9DUL - chains A and H of the 21 polymer chains in the assembly; structure by electron microscopy, 2.56 A resolution.

[Chain A]
Molecule: 16S rRNA
Source organism: Escherichia coli
Sequence (1533 nucleotides; numbered 2 to 1534; the number before each row is that of its first residue):
     2 AAUUGAAGAGUUUGAUCAUGGCUCAGAUUGAACGCUGGCGGCAGGCCUAA
    52 CACAUGCAAGUCGAACGGUAACAGGAAGAAGCUUGCUUCUUUGCUGACGA
   102 GUGGCGGACGGGUGAGUAAUGUCUGGGAAACUGCCUGAUGGAGGGGGAUA
   152 ACUACUGGAAACGGUAGCUAAUACCGCAUAACGUCGCAAGACCAAAGAGG
   202 GGGACCUUCGGGCCUCUUGCCAUCGGAUGUGCCCAGAUGGGAUUAGCUAG
   252 UAGGUGGGGUAACGGCUCACCUAGGCGACGAUCCCUAGCUGGUCUGAGAG
   302 GAUGACCAGCCACACUGGAACUGAGACACGGUCCAGACUCCUACGGGAGG
   352 CAGCAGUGGGGAAUAUUGCACAAUGGGCGCAAGCCUGAUGCAGCCAUGCC
   402 GCGUGUAUGAAGAAGGCCUUCGGGUUGUAAAGUACUUUCAGCGGGGAGGA
   452 AGGGAGUAAAGUUAAUACCUUUGCUCAUUGACGUUACCCGCAGAAGAAGC
   502 ACCGGCUAACUCCGUGCCAGCAGCCXCGGUAAUACGGAGGGUGCAAGCGU
   552 UAAUCGGAAUUACUGGGCGUAAAGCGCACGCAGGCGGUUUGUUAAGUCAG
   602 AUGUGAAAUCCCCGGGCUCAACCUGGGAACUGCAUCUGAUACUGGCAAGC
   652 UUGAGUCUCGUAGAGGGGGGUAGAAUUCCAGGUGUAGCGGUGAAAUGCGU
   702 AGAGAUCUGGAGGAAUACCGGUGGCGAAGGCGGCCCCCUGGACGAAGACU
   752 GACGCUCAGGUGCGAAAGCGUGGGGAGCAAACAGGAUUAGAUACCCUGGU
   802 AGUCCACGCCGUAAACGAUGUCGACUUGGAGGUUGUGCCCUUGAGGCGUG
   852 GCUUCCGGAGCUAACGCGUUAAGUCGACCGCCUGGGGAGUACGGCCGCAA
   902 GGUUAAAACUCAAAUGAAUUGACGGGGGCCCGCACAAGCGGUGGAGCAUG
   952 UGGUUUAAUUCGAUCXAACGCGAAGAACCUUACCUGGUCUUGACAUCCAC
  1002 GGAAGUUUUCAGAGAUGAGAAUGUGCCUUCGGGAACCGUGAGACAGGUGC
  1052 UGCAUGGCUGUCGUCAGCUCGUGUUGUGAAAUGUUGGGUUAAGUCCCGCA
  1102 ACGAGCGCAACCCUUAUCCUUUGUUGCCAGCGGUCCGGCCGGGAACUCAA
  1152 AGGAGACUGCCAGUGAUAAACUGGAGGAAGGUGGGGAUGACGUCAAGUCA
  1202 UCAUGGCCCUUACGACCAGGGCUACACACGUGCUACAAUGGCGCAUACAA
  1252 AGAGAAGCGACCUCGCGAGAGCAAGCGGACCUCAUAAAGUGCGUCGUAGU
  1302 CCGGAUUGGAGUCUGCAACUCGACUCCAUGAAGUCGGAAUCGCUAGUAAU
  1352 CGUGGAUCAGAAUGCCACGGUGAAUACGUUCCCGGGCCUUGUACACACCG
  1402 CCCGUXACACCAUGGGAGUGGGUUGCAAAAGAAGUAGGUAGCUUAACCUU
  1452 CGGGAGGGCGCUUACCACUUUGUGAUUCAUGACUGGGGUGAAGUCGUAAC
  1502 AAGGUAACCGUAGGGGAACCUGCGGUUGGAUCA
Disordered / not traced: 205-213, 841-845, 1207, 1516
Sequence notes: conflict C966 (G493406 in 2852408577)
Modified / non-standard residues: PSU (pseudouridine-5'-monophosphate) at position 516, G7M (N7-methyl-guanosine-5'-monophosphate) at position 527, 5MC (5-methylcytidine-5'-monophosphate) at position 967, 4OC (4n,o2'-methylcytidine-5'-monophosphate) at position 1402, 5MC (5-methylcytidine-5'-monophosphate) at position 1407, UR3 (3-methyluridine-5'-monophoshate) at position 1498, MA6 (6N-dimethyladenosine-5'-monophoshate) at position 1518, MA6 (6N-dimethyladenosine-5'-monophoshate) at position 1519

[Chain H]
Name: Small ribosomal subunit protein uS8
Source organism: Escherichia coli
UniProt: C3SR12 (C3SR12_ECOLX); residues 1-130 here = UniProt positions 1-130
Sequence (130 residues; each row starts with the number of its first residue):
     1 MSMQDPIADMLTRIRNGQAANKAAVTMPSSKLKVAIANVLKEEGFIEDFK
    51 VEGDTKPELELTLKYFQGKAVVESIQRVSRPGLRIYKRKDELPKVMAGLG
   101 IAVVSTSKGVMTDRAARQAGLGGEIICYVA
Disordered / not traced: 1

[Chain A / chain H interface]
Contacting residue pairs - 76 pairs, chain A then chain H:
  C586(A) - Gln4(H)  hydrogen bond to the sugar
  C586(A) - Pro81(H)  phosphate contact
  G587(A) - Gln4(H)  sugar contact
  G587(A) - Pro81(H)  phosphate contact
  G587(A) - Arg84(H)  salt bridge to the phosphate
  G588(A) - Met3(H)  sugar contact
  G588(A) - Pro6(H)  phosphate contact
  U589(A) - Pro6(H)  phosphate contact
  U589(A) - Ser29(H)  sugar contact
  U589(A) - Ser30(H)  phosphate contact
  U590(A) - Ser30(H)  phosphate contact
  U590(A) - Lys31(H)  hydrogen bond to the phosphate
  U591(A) - Lys31(H)  salt bridge to the phosphate
  G597(A) - Tyr86(H)  hydrogen bond to the base
  U598(A) - Tyr86(H)  sugar contact
  C599(A) - Lys87(H)  sugar contact
  C599(A) - Arg88(H)  phosphate contact
  C599(A) - Lys89(H)  phosphate contact
  C599(A) - Gly122(H)  hydrogen bond to the phosphate
  C599(A) - Gly123(H)  sugar contact
  A600(A) - Arg88(H)  phosphate contact
  A600(A) - Lys89(H)  hydrogen bond to the phosphate
  A600(A) - Gly120(H)  sugar contact
  G601(A) - Lys89(H)  salt bridge to the phosphate
  U632(A) - Arg88(H)  phosphate contact
  G633(A) - Arg88(H)  salt bridge to the phosphate
  A640(A) - Ser107(H)  hydrogen bond to the sugar
  A640(A) - Lys108(H)  sugar contact
  U641(A) - Ser107(H)  sugar contact
  A642(A) - Ser105(H)  hydrogen bond to the base
  A642(A) - Thr106(H)  base contact
  A642(A) - Ser107(H)  base contact
  A642(A) - Gly109(H)  sugar contact
  A642(A) - Val110(H)  sugar contact
  C643(A) - Lys31(H)  salt bridge to the phosphate
  C643(A) - Arg84(H)  sugar contact
  C643(A) - Ser105(H)  hydrogen bond to the sugar
  C643(A) - Glu124(H)  hydrogen bond to the sugar
  U644(A) - Arg84(H)  sugar contact
  C651(A) - Thr55(H)  sugar contact
  U653(A) - Thr55(H)  base contact
  U653(A) - Lys56(H)  salt bridge to the phosphate
  G755(A) - Gln4(H)  base contact
  C756(A) - Ser2(H)  hydrogen bond to the sugar
  C756(A) - Gln4(H)  base contact
  C823(A) - Ser2(H)  hydrogen bond to the sugar
  G824(A) - Ser2(H)  hydrogen bond to the sugar
  G824(A) - Met3(H)  sugar contact
  A825(A) - Met3(H)  sugar contact
  A825(A) - Asp9(H)  hydrogen bond to the sugar
  A825(A) - Arg13(H)  hydrogen bond to the sugar
  C826(A) - Arg13(H)  sugar contact
  C826(A) - Asn16(H)  hydrogen bond to the base
  U827(A) - Asn16(H)  sugar contact
  U827(A) - Ala20(H)  phosphate contact
  U827(A) - Lys22(H)  salt bridge to the phosphate
  U828(A) - Ala20(H)  phosphate contact
  U828(A) - Lys22(H)  phosphate contact
  G874(A) - Asn16(H)  base contact
  U875(A) - Thr12(H)  base contact
  U875(A) - Arg15(H)  hydrogen bond to the sugar
  U875(A) - Asn16(H)  hydrogen bond to the sugar
  C876(A) - Ala8(H)  sugar contact
  C876(A) - Thr12(H)  hydrogen bond to the sugar
  C876(A) - Arg15(H)  hydrogen bond to the phosphate
  C876(A) - Gln76(H)  phosphate contact
  G877(A) - Ser2(H)  hydrogen bond to the base
  G877(A) - Asp5(H)  sugar contact
  G877(A) - Ala8(H)  sugar contact
  G877(A) - Arg80(H)  phosphate contact
  G877(A) - Pro81(H)  phosphate contact
  A878(A) - Gln4(H)  hydrogen bond to the sugar
  A878(A) - Arg80(H)  salt bridge to the phosphate
  A878(A) - Pro81(H)  phosphate contact
  A878(A) - Gly82(H)  hydrogen bond to the phosphate
  C879(A) - Gly82(H)  phosphate contact
Other interface residues (no listed pair), chain A (35 interface residues in all): U652
Other interface residues (no listed pair), chain H (41 interface residues in all): Leu32, Arg77, Leu83, Leu121

[In short]
35 residues of chain A and 41 residues of chain H are in contact, with 22 hydrogen bonds and 8 salt bridges.
Polar pairs include G597(A)-Tyr86(H), A642(A)-Ser105(H) and C826(A)-Asn16(H).
Chain A is 16S rRNA and chain H is Small ribosomal subunit protein uS8, both from Escherichia coli; the
structure, Structure of mutant 30S subunit with extended helix 26, version 4, was determined by electron
microscopy (same publication as 9DUK).
